PDB entry 7W8D | X-ray diffraction, 2.75 A resolution | chains A and B

== Chain A (and B) ==
Protein: Crossover junction endodeoxyribonuclease RuvC
Source organism: Deinococcus radiodurans
Notes: EC 3.1.22.4; chain B of this document is another copy of the same molecule, construct and numbering; everything in this record applies to it too
UniProt: Q9RX75 (RUVC_DEIRA); numbering as in UniProt (aligned over 1-179)
Sequence (179 residues; each row starts with the number of its first residue):
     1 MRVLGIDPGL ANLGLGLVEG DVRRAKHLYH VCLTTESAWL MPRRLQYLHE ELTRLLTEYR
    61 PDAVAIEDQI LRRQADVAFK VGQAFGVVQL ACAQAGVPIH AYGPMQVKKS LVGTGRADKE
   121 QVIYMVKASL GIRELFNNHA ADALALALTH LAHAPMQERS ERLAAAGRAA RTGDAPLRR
Not modelled in the structure: 157-179 (chain B: 71, 112-117, 134, 156-179)
UniProt features mapped onto this chain:
  - motif: Asp68 to Gln74 (DNA-binding loop)
  - active site: Asp7, Glu67, His139, Asp142
  - binding site (Mn(2+)): Asp7, Glu67, His139
  - mutagenesis: Asp7 (D7A/N: Loss of Holliday junction (HJ) cleavage), Glu67 (E67A/Q: Loss of HJ cleavage), His139 (H139A: Loss of HJ cleavage; H139D: Slightly decreased activity with Mn(2+), slighlty increased activity with Mg(2+)), Asp142 (D142A/N: Loss of HJ cleavage)
Bound ions: Mg2+: Asp7, Glu67
What the authors report for this chain:
  - self-association interface (contacts with another copy of this molecule): Phe79, Gln83, Phe85, Val87, Gln89, Leu90
  - conformationally variable residues: Arg73 to Gln83
  - mutagenesis - D7A, E67A, H139A, D142A: abolished catalytic activity
  - catalytic residues: Asp7, Glu67, His139, Asp142
  - mutagenesis - H139D: decreased catalytic activity on Mn2+
  - mutagenesis - H139D: increased catalytic activity on Mg2+
  - specificity-determining residues: His139

== How chain A and chain B interact ==
Pairs across the interface (50):
  Met41(A) - Gln89(B)
  Pro42(A) - Gln89(B)
  Pro42(A) - Ala93(B)
  Pro42(A) - Ile99(B)  hydrophobic
  Leu45(A) - Gly86(B)
  Leu45(A) - Gln89(B)
  Leu45(A) - Leu90(B)
  Gln46(A) - Leu90(B)
  Gln46(A) - Ala93(B)
  Gln46(A) - Gln94(B)
  His49(A) - Leu90(B)
  His49(A) - Gln94(B)
  Gln69(A) - Phe79(B)
  Arg72(A) - Phe79(B)
  Ala75(A) - Arg72(B)
  Ala75(A) - Arg73(B)
  Ala75(A) - Gln74(B)
  Ala75(A) - Ala78(B)
  Ala78(A) - Ala75(B)
  Ala78(A) - Phe79(B)
  Phe79(A) - Gln69(B)
  Phe79(A) - Ala78(B)
  Phe79(A) - Gly82(B)
  Phe79(A) - Phe85(B)  hydrophobic
  Val81(A) - Phe79(B)  hydrophobic
  Gly82(A) - Phe79(B)
  Gly82(A) - Gly82(B)
  Gly82(A) - Gln83(B)
  Gln83(A) - Gly82(B)  hydrogen bond (backbone-backbone)
  Gln83(A) - Phe85(B)
  Gln83(A) - Gly86(B)
  Gln83(A) - Gln89(B)  hydrogen bond
  Phe85(A) - Phe79(B)  hydrophobic
  Phe85(A) - Gln83(B)
  Gly86(A) - Leu45(B)
  Gly86(A) - Gln83(B)
  Gly86(A) - Val87(B)
  Val87(A) - Gly86(B)
  Gln89(A) - Met41(B)
  Gln89(A) - Pro42(B)
  Gln89(A) - Gln83(B)  hydrogen bond
  Leu90(A) - Leu45(B)
  Leu90(A) - Gln46(B)
  Leu90(A) - His49(B)
  Leu90(A) - Leu90(B)  hydrophobic
  Ala93(A) - Pro42(B)  hydrophobic
  Ala93(A) - Gln46(B)
  Gln94(A) - Gln46(B)
  Gln94(A) - His49(B)
  Ile99(A) - Pro42(B)  hydrophobic
Interface residues without a listed pair, chain A (23 interface residues in all): Arg43, Gln74
Interface residues without a listed pair, chain B (25 interface residues in all): Asp76, Val81, Pro98

== Summary ==
23 residues of chain A and 25 residues of chain B are in contact; the contacts include 3 hydrogen bonds. Among
the polar pairs are Gln83(A)-Gln89(B) and Gln83(A)-Gly82(B). The paper reports catalytic residues Asp7(A),
Glu67(A) and His139(A) among others; D7A, E67A and H139A of chain A, among others, abolish catalytic activity;
5 substitutions were tested in all.
Both chains are Crossover junction endodeoxyribonuclease RuvC (Deinococcus radiodurans). Entry 7W8D (The
structure of Deinococcus radiodurans RuvC) was determined by X-ray diffraction, deposited together with 7W89.
